PDB entry 4M3C | X-ray diffraction, 2.50 A resolution | chains A and B of the 4 polymer chains in the assembly

== Chain A ==
Protein: Lectin Alpha chain
From: Butea monosperma
UniProtKB: H2L2M6 (H2L2M6_BUTMO); residues 1-255 here correspond to UniProt positions 2-256 (UniProt number = residue number + 1)
Amino-acid sequence (255 residues; numbered 1 to 255; the number before each row is that of its first residue; X marks 6 residues of unknown identity (built as UNK)):
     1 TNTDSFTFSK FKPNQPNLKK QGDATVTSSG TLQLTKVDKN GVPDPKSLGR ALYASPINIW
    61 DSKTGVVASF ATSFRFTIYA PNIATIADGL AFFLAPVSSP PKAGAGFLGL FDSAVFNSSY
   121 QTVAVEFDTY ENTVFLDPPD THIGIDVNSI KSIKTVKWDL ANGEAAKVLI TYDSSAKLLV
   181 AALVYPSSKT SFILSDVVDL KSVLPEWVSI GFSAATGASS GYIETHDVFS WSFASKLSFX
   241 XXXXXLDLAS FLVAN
Unresolved in the structure: 240-245
Bound ions: Mn2+: Glu126, Asp128, Asp137, His142; Ca2+: Asp128, Tyr130, Asp137
Ligand contacts:
  - gamma-amino-butanoic acid (ABU), molecule 1: Asn2, Thr3, Asp4, Pro56, Ile57, Asn58, Trp207, Ser235, Leu237
  - gamma-amino-butanoic acid (ABU), molecule 2: Phe6, Thr7, Phe8, Lys12, Gln15, Asn17, Tyr53

== Chain B ==
Protein: Lectin Beta Chain
From: Butea monosperma
UniProtKB: H2L2M7 (H2L2M7_BUTMO); residues 1-239 here correspond to UniProt positions 2-240 (UniProt number = residue number + 1)
Amino-acid sequence (239 residues; each row starts with the number of its first residue):
     1 TNTDSFTFSK FKPNQPNLKK QGDATVTSSG TLQLTKVDKN GVPDPKSLGR ALYASPINIW
    61 DSKTGVVASF ATSFRFTIYA PNIATIADGL AFFLAPVSSP PKAGAGFLGL FDSAVFNSSY
   121 QTVAVEFDTY ENTVFLDPPD THIGIDVNSI KSIKTVKWDL ANGEAAKVLI TYDSSAKLLV
   181 AALVYPSSKT SFILSDVVDL KSVLPEWVSI GFSAATGASS GYIETHDVFS WSFASKLSF
Bound ions: Mn2+: Glu126, Asp128, Asp137, His142; Ca2+: Asp128, Tyr130, Asp137
Ligand contacts:
  - gamma-amino-butanoic acid (ABU), molecule 1: Asn2, Thr3, Asp4, Ile57, Asn58, Ile59, Ala68, Trp207, Ser235, Lys236, Leu237
  - gamma-amino-butanoic acid (ABU), molecule 2: Thr7, Phe8, Lys12, Gln15, Asn17

== Chain A / chain B interface ==
Contacting residue pairs (32):
  Lys154(A) - Lys189(B)  hydrogen bond (side chain-backbone)
  Leu169(A) - Leu169(B)  hydrophobic
  Leu178(A) - Val184(B)  hydrophobic
  Leu178(A) - Pro186(B)  hydrophobic
  Val184(A) - Leu178(B)  hydrophobic
  Val184(A) - Ile193(B)  hydrophobic
  Val184(A) - Ser195(B)
  Pro186(A) - Leu178(B)  hydrophobic
  Lys189(A) - Lys154(B)  hydrogen bond (backbone-side chain)
  Lys189(A) - Ser195(B)
  Lys189(A) - Asp196(B)
  Ser191(A) - Ile193(B)  hydrogen bond (side chain-backbone)
  Ser191(A) - Leu194(B)
  Ser191(A) - Ser195(B)
  Phe192(A) - Ile193(B)
  Ile193(A) - Ala182(B)  hydrophobic
  Ile193(A) - Ser191(B)
  Ile193(A) - Phe192(B)
  Leu194(A) - Ser191(B)
  Ser195(A) - Val184(B)
  Ser195(A) - Lys189(B)
  Ser195(A) - Thr190(B)
  Ser195(A) - Ser191(B)
  Asp196(A) - Lys189(B)
  Val197(A) - Lys189(B)
  Ala249(A) - Ala71(B)
  Ala249(A) - Ser232(B)
  Leu252(A) - Leu169(B)  hydrophobic
  Leu252(A) - Thr171(B)
  Val253(A) - Phe70(B)
  Val253(A) - Ala71(B)
  Val253(A) - Lys236(B)
Other interface residues (no listed pair), chain A (23 interface residues in all): Lys167, Ala176, Val180, Ala182, Asp247, Leu248, Ser250
Other interface residues (no listed pair), chain B (26 interface residues in all): Thr7, Ser69, Asp173, Ala176, Val180, Val197, Ala234

== Overview ==
Chain A and chain B form an interface of 23 and 26 residues respectively; the contacts include 3 hydrogen
bonds. Among the polar pairs are Lys154(A)-Lys189(B), Lys189(A)-Lys154(B) and Ser191(A)-Ile193(B). Ligands of
chain A: gamma-amino-butanoic acid. Ligands of chain B: gamma-amino-butanoic acid.
Here chain A is Lectin Alpha chain and chain B is Lectin Beta Chain, both from Butea monosperma. Entry 4M3C
(Structure of a binary complex between homologous tetrameric legume lectins from Butea monosperma and
Spatholobus parviflorus ...) was determined by X-ray diffraction.
